PDB entry 8H7Q | electron microscopy, 3.80 A resolution | chains D and H of the 15 polymer chains in the assembly

Chain D:
Molecule: Crispr RNA
Sequence (36 nucleotides; row label = number of the first residue in the row):
     9 UUUAUCACCG UGUCCCCAAU CUGGAUAUUU UGUGUG

Chain H:
Molecule: CRISPR associated protein Cas8
Organism: Synechocystis sp. PCC 6714
UniProtKB: A0A068N458 (A0A068N458_SYNY4); residues 1-301 here = UniProt positions 1-301
Chain sequence (301 residues; numbered 1 to 301; the number before each row is that of its first residue):
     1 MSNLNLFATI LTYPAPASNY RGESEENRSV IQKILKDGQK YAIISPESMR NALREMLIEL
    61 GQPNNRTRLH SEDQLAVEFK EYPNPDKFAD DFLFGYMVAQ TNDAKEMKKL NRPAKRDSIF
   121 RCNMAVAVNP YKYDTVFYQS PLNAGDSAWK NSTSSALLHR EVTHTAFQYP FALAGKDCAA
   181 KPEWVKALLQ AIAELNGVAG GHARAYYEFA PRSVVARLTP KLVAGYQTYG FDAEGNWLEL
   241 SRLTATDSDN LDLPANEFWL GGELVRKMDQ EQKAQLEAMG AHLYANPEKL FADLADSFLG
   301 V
Unresolved in the structure: 1-2

Chain D / chain H interface:
Contacting residue pairs (32):
  U11(D) with Tyr-96(H), sugar contact
  A12(D) with Tyr-96(H), sugar contact; Val-98(H), base contact; Arg-116(H), phosphate contact; Asp-117(H), phosphate contact
  U13(D) with Arg-50(H), salt bridge to the phosphate; Arg-54(H), sugar contact
  C14(D) with Glu-47(H), phosphate contact; Ser-48(H), hydrogen bond to the sugar; Asn-51(H), hydrogen bond to the phosphate; Arg-66(H), salt bridge to the phosphate; Arg-68(H), salt bridge to the phosphate
  A15(D) with Tyr-20(H), hydrogen bond to the sugar; Arg-21(H), salt bridge to the phosphate; Ser-45(H), phosphate contact; Glu-47(H), phosphate contact
  C16(D) with Tyr-20(H), phosphate contact; Gly-200(H), phosphate contact
  C17(D) with Tyr-20(H), hydrogen bond to the phosphate; Gly-200(H), phosphate contact
  G18(D) with Asn-151(H), base contact; Ala-203(H), phosphate contact; Arg-204(H), salt bridge to the phosphate
  U19(D) with Tyr-138(H), base contact; Pro-141(H), base contact; Arg-204(H), salt bridge to the phosphate
  G20(D) with Ser-140(H), sugar contact; Leu-142(H), phosphate contact
  U21(D) with Phe-137(H), sugar contact; Tyr-138(H), phosphate contact; Gln-139(H), phosphate contact; Ser-140(H), hydrogen bond to the phosphate
Other interface residues (no listed pair), chain H (30 interface residues in all): Asn-19, Glu-23, Leu-75, Gly-95, Ala-199, Gly-201

Overview:
11 residues of chain D and 30 residues of chain H are in contact; the contacts include 5 hydrogen bonds and 6
salt bridges. Polar pairs include C14(D)/Ser-48(H), A15(D)/Tyr-20(H) and C14(D)/Asn-51(H).
Here chain D is Crispr RNA and chain H is CRISPR associated protein Cas8 (Synechocystis sp. PCC 6714). Entry
8H7Q (Cryo-EM structure of Synechocystis sp. PCC6714 Cascade at 3.8 angstrom resolution) was determined by
electron microscopy.
